Entry 5HF6 (X-ray diffraction, 2.30 A resolution); this record covers chains A and B.

== Chain A (and B) ==
Molecule: Acetylcholinesterase
From: Homo sapiens
Notes: EC 3.1.1.7; fragment: catalytic domain, to 574; chain B of this document is another copy of the same molecule, construct and numbering; everything in this record applies to it too
UniProtKB: P22303 (ACES_HUMAN); residues 2-543 here correspond to UniProt positions 33-574 (UniProt number = residue number + 31)
Sequence (542 residues; numbered 2 to 543; the number before each row is that of its first residue):
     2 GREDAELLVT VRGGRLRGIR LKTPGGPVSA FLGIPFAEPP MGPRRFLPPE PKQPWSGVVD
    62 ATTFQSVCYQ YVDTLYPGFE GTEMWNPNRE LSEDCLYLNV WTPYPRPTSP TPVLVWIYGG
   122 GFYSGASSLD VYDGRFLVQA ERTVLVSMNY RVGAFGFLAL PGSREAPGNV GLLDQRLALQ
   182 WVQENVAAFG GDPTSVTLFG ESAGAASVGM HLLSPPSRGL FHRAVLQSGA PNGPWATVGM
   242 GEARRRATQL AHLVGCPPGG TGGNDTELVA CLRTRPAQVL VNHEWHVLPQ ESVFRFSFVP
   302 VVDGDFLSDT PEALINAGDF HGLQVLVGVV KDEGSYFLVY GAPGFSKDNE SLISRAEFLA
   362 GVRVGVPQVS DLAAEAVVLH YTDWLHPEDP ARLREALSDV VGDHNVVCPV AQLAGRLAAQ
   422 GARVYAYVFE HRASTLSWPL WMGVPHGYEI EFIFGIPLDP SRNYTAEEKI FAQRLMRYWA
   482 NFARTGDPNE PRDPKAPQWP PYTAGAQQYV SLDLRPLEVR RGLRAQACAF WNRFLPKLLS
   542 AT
Not modelled in the structure: 2-4, 259-264, 494-496, 542-543 (chain B: 2, 260-261, 543)
Disulfide bonds: Cys-69/Cys-96, Cys-257/Cys-272, Cys-409/Cys-529
Covalently attached groups: ethyl dihydrogen phosphate (EFS) linked to Ser-203; glycan linked to Asn-350
UniProt features mapped onto this chain:
  - active site: Ser-203 (Acyl-ester intermediate), Glu-334 (Charge relay system), His-447 (Charge relay system)
  - binding site (galanthamine): Trp-86, Glu-202, Ser-203, Tyr-337
  - binding site (huperzine A): Trp-86, Tyr-133, Tyr-337
  - binding site (huprine W): Gly-122, Ser-203, Trp-439, His-447
  - glycosylation (N-linked (GlcNAc...) asparagine): Asn-265, Asn-350, Asn-464

== How chain A and chain B interact ==
Contacting residue pairs (38):
  Leu-373(A) / Phe-535(B)  hydrophobic
  Leu-373(A) / Lys-538(B)
  Leu-373(A) / Leu-539(B)
  Glu-376(A) / Lys-538(B)
  Ala-377(A) / Phe-535(B)  hydrophobic
  Leu-380(A) / His-381(B)
  Leu-380(A) / Ala-530(B)
  Leu-380(A) / Phe-531(B)
  Leu-380(A) / Phe-535(B)  hydrophobic
  His-381(A) / Leu-380(B)
  Thr-383(A) / Gln-527(B)  hydrogen bond (backbone-side chain)
  Asp-384(A) / Gln-527(B)
  Trp-385(A) / Gln-508(B)  hydrogen bond (backbone-side chain)
  Trp-385(A) / Ala-526(B)
  Trp-385(A) / Gln-527(B)  hydrogen bond (backbone-side chain)
  Trp-385(A) / Ala-530(B)
  Trp-385(A) / Arg-534(B)
  Leu-386(A) / Arg-522(B)  hydrogen bond (backbone-side chain)
  Leu-386(A) / Gly-523(B)
  Leu-386(A) / Ala-526(B)  hydrophobic
  Leu-386(A) / Gln-527(B)
  His-387(A) / Arg-522(B)
  Gln-508(A) / Trp-385(B)  hydrogen bond (side chain-backbone)
  Arg-522(A) / Leu-386(B)  hydrogen bond (side chain-backbone)
  Arg-522(A) / His-387(B)
  Gly-523(A) / Leu-386(B)
  Ala-526(A) / Leu-386(B)  hydrophobic
  Gln-527(A) / Thr-383(B)  hydrogen bond (side chain-backbone)
  Gln-527(A) / Asp-384(B)
  Gln-527(A) / Trp-385(B)  hydrogen bond (side chain-backbone)
  Ala-530(A) / Leu-380(B)
  Ala-530(A) / Trp-385(B)
  Phe-531(A) / Leu-380(B)
  Arg-534(A) / Trp-385(B)
  Phe-535(A) / Leu-373(B)  hydrophobic
  Phe-535(A) / Ala-377(B)  hydrophobic
  Phe-535(A) / Leu-380(B)  hydrophobic
  Lys-538(A) / Glu-376(B)
Other interface residues (no listed pair), chain A (21 interface residues in all): Leu-539
Other interface residues (no listed pair), chain B (22 interface residues in all): Ala-542

== Overview ==
21 residues of chain A face 22 of chain B across their interface; the contacts include 8 hydrogen bonds. Polar
pairs include Thr-383(A)/Gln-527(B), Trp-385(A)/Gln-508(B) and Trp-385(A)/Gln-527(B).
Both chains are Acetylcholinesterase (Homo sapiens). Entry 5HF6 (Crystal structure of human
acetylcholinesterase in complex with paraoxon in the aged state) was determined by X-ray diffraction,
deposited together with 5HF5, 5HF8, 5HF9 and 5HFA.
